PDB entry 4X2T | X-ray diffraction, 2.73 A resolution | chains B and F of the 6 polymer chains in the assembly

== Chain B (and F) ==
Protein: M17 leucyl aminopeptidase
From: Plasmodium falciparum (isolate 3D7)
Notes: fragment: to 603; chain F of this document is another copy of the same molecule, construct and numbering; everything in this record applies to it too
UniProtKB: Q8IL11 (Q8IL11_PLAF7); residue numbers follow UniProt; this construct covers 85-603
Amino-acid sequence (519 residues; row label = number of the first residue in the row):
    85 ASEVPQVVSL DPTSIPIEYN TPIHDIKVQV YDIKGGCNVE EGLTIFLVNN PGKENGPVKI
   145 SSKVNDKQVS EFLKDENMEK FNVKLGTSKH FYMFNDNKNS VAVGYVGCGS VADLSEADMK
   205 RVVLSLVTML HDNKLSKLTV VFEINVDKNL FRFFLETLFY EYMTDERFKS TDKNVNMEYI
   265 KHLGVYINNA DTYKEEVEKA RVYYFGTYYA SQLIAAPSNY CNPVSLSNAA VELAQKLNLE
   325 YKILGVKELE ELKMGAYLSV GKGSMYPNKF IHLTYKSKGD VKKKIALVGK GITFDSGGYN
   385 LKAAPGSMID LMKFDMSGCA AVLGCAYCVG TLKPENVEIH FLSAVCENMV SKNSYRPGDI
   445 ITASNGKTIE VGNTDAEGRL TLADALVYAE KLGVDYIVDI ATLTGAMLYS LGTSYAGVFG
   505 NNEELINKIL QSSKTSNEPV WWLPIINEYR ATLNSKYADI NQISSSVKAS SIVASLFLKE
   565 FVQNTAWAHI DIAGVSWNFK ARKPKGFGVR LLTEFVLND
Unresolved in the structure: 85, 256-261, 551, 603 (chain F: 85, 147, 152, 256-261, 603)
Sequence notes: engineered mutation Gln152 (Asn in Q8IL11), Gln515 (Asn in Q8IL11), Gln546 (Asn in Q8IL11)
UniProt features mapped onto this chain:
  - region: Asn384 to Ser401 (L13 loop)
  - active site: Lys386, Arg463
  - binding site (a peptide): Lys374, Asp379, Lys386, Asp399, Asp459
  - binding site (Zn(2+)): Lys374, Asp379, Asp394, Met396, Asp399, Asp459, Glu461
  - site: Lys386 (Essential for hexamer stabilization)
  - mutagenesis: Asp379 (D379A: 6.5-fold reduction in catalytic efficiency in the presence of Co(2+); 854-fold reduction in catalytic efficiency in the presence of Mn(2+); substrate affinity is slightly reduced ...), Lys386 (K386A: 100-fold decrease in catalytic efficiency. 2-fold decrease in substrate affinity. Loss of hexamer formation with formation of dimers and trimers), Ala387 (A387P: 16-fold decrease in catalytic efficiency. No effect on hexamer formation), Ala388 to Gly390 (8-fold decrease in catalytic efficiency. 3-fold decrease in substrate affinity. No effect on hexamer formation), Ala388 to Pro389 (13-fold decrease in catalytic efficiency. 1.5-fold decrease in substrate affinity. No effect on hexamer formation), Asp394 (D394A: 7.5-fold increase in catalytic efficiency. No effect on hexamer formation. 1.7-fold increase in substrate affinity), Glu461 (E461L: 6.5-fold reduction in catalytic efficiency in the presence of Co(2+); 854-fold reduction in catalytic efficiency in the presence of Mn(2+); substrate affinity is slightly reduced ...), Trp525 (W525A: Loss of catalytic activity and impairs oligomerization; when associated with A-533), Tyr533 (Y533A: Loss of catalytic activity and impairs oligomerization; when associated with A-525)
Bound ions: Zn2+ site 1: Lys374, Asp379, Asp399, Glu461 (together with TOD); Zn2+ site 2: Asp379, Asp459, Glu461 (together with TOD)
Ligand contacts:
  - carbonate ion (CO3): Lys374, Asp459, Ala460, Glu461, Gly462, Arg463, Leu487, Thr488
  - TOD ((2S)-({(2R)-2-[(1S)-1-hydroxy-2-(hydroxyamino)-2-oxoethyl]-4-methylpentanoyl}amino)(phenyl)ethanoic acid): Lys374, Asp379, Lys386, Gly390, Ser391, Asp399, Asn457, Asp459, Ala460, Glu461, Thr486, Leu487, Thr488, Gly489, Ala490, Tyr493, Ser554

== Interface between chain B and chain F ==
Contacting residue pairs (16; chain B residue first):
  Phe156(B) - Tyr176(F)
  Asn161(B) - Phe178(F)
  Lys164(B) - Ser184(F)
  Lys173(B) - Asp216(F)  hydrogen bond (side chain-backbone)
  Lys173(B) - Asn217(F)  hydrogen bond
  His174(B) - His174(F)
  His174(B) - Phe175(F)
  His174(B) - Tyr176(F)  hydrogen bond (backbone-backbone)
  Phe175(B) - Tyr176(F)
  Tyr176(B) - Phe156(F)  hydrophobic
  Tyr176(B) - Asn161(F)
  Tyr176(B) - Tyr176(F)  hydrogen bond (backbone-backbone)
  Tyr176(B) - Met177(F)  hydrophobic
  Asp216(B) - Lys164(F)
  Asp216(B) - Phe165(F)
  Lys218(B) - Lys164(F)  hydrogen bond (backbone-backbone)
Other interface residues (no listed pair), chain B (10 interface residues in all): Asn217
Other interface residues (no listed pair), chain F (15 interface residues in all): Glu155, Thr171, Tyr189

== In short ==
10 residues of chain B and 15 residues of chain F are in contact, with 5 hydrogen bonds. Polar pairs include
Lys173(B)-Asp216(F), Lys173(B)-Asn217(F) and His174(B)-Tyr176(F). Ligands of chain B: carbonate ion and
compound TOD.
Both chains are M17 leucyl aminopeptidase (Plasmodium falciparum (isolate 3D7)). Entry 4X2T (X-ray crystal
structure of the orally available aminopeptidase inhibitor, Tosedostat, bound to the M17 Leucyl Aminopeptidase
...) was determined by X-ray diffraction together with 4X2U from the same study.
